Entry 2XJM (X-ray diffraction, 2.30 A resolution); this record covers chains I and K of the 12 polymer chains in the assembly.

== Chain I (and K) ==
Protein: DNA protection during starvation protein
Source organism: Streptococcus suis
Notes: EC 1.16.-.-; chain K of this document is another copy of the same molecule, construct and numbering; everything in this record applies to it too
UniProt: P0CB53 (DPS_STRSU); residue numbers follow UniProt; this construct covers 8-172
Sequence (165 residues; numbered 8 to 172; the number before each row is that of its first residue):
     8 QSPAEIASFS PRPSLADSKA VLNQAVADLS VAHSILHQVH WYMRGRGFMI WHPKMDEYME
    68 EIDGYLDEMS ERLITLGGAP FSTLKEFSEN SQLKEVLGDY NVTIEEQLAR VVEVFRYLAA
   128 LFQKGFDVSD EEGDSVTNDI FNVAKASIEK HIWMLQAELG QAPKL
Disordered / not traced: 8-21 (chain K: 8-20)
UniProt features mapped onto this chain:
  - binding site (Fe cation): His-47, Asp-74, Glu-78
  - natural variant: Ala-27 (A27S: In strain: 825), Ile-42 (I42L: In strain: 849), Leu-91 (L91F: In strain: 854), Val-103 (V103A: In strain: KU5), Leu-104 (L104P: In strain: 6407, 825 and 3 more), Thr-110 (T110M: In strain: 6407 and 825), Ala-116 (A116V: In strain: 849 and BA 70/12), Ser-154 (S154N: In strain: 836), Lys-171 (K171G: In strain: KU5)
  - mutagenesis: His-47 (H47A: Decreases the iron incorporation considerably), His-59 (H59A: Decreases the iron incorporation considerably and induces Fe(2+) oxidation-dependent degradation), Asp-63 (D63A: Decreases the iron incorporation but is still capable of binding iron to some extent), Asp-74 (D74A: Abolishes the iron incorporation), Glu-78 (E78A: Abolishes the iron incorporation; E78D: Decreases the iron incorporation considerably), Asp-137 (D137A/F: No major effects), Asp-146 (D146A: No major effects; D146F: Decreases the iron incorporation considerably)
Ion coordination: Co2+ site 1: His-47 (shared with Asp-74(K), Glu-78(K) of chain K); Co2+ site 2: Asp-74, Glu-78 (shared with His-47(K) of chain K)

== How chain I and chain K interact ==
Pairs across the interface - 63 pairs, chain I then chain K:
  Val-38(I) / Leu-91(K)  hydrophobic
  Ser-41(I) / Ser-89(K)
  Ser-41(I) / Thr-90(K)
  Ser-41(I) / Leu-91(K)
  Ser-41(I) / Phe-94(K)
  His-44(I) / Leu-73(K)
  His-44(I) / Asp-74(K)  salt bridge
  Gln-45(I) / Ser-89(K)  hydrogen bond
  Gln-45(I) / Thr-90(K)
  His-47(I) / Glu-78(K)  salt bridge
  Trp-48(I) / Asp-74(K)  hydrogen bond
  Trp-48(I) / Ser-77(K)  hydrogen bond
  Trp-48(I) / Glu-78(K)
  Trp-48(I) / Ile-81(K)  hydrophobic
  Trp-48(I) / Phe-88(K)
  Trp-48(I) / Ser-89(K)
  Tyr-49(I) / Ala-86(K)
  Tyr-49(I) / Pro-87(K)  hydrogen bond (side chain-backbone)
  Tyr-49(I) / Ser-89(K)
  His-59(I) / Glu-78(K)
  Leu-73(I) / His-44(K)
  Asp-74(I) / His-44(K)
  Asp-74(I) / His-47(K)  salt bridge
  Asp-74(I) / Trp-48(K)
  Ser-77(I) / Trp-48(K)  hydrogen bond
  Glu-78(I) / His-47(K)  salt bridge
  Glu-78(I) / His-59(K)  salt bridge
  Ile-81(I) / Trp-48(K)
  Ile-81(I) / Tyr-107(K)
  Gly-85(I) / Tyr-107(K)  hydrogen bond (backbone-side chain)
  Ala-86(I) / Tyr-49(K)
  Pro-87(I) / Tyr-49(K)  hydrogen bond (backbone-side chain)
  Pro-87(I) / Tyr-107(K)
  Phe-88(I) / Trp-48(K)
  Ser-89(I) / Ser-41(K)
  Ser-89(I) / Gln-45(K)  hydrogen bond
  Ser-89(I) / Trp-48(K)
  Ser-89(I) / Tyr-49(K)
  Ser-89(I) / Glu-102(K)
  Ser-89(I) / Gly-105(K)
  Thr-90(I) / Ser-41(K)
  Thr-90(I) / Gln-45(K)
  Thr-90(I) / Glu-102(K)
  Thr-90(I) / Val-103(K)
  Leu-91(I) / Val-38(K)  hydrophobic
  Leu-91(I) / Ser-41(K)
  Leu-91(I) / Leu-91(K)
  Leu-91(I) / Phe-94(K)  hydrophobic
  Leu-91(I) / Ser-95(K)
  Leu-91(I) / Glu-102(K)  hydrogen bond (backbone-side chain)
  Glu-93(I) / Leu-104(K)
  Phe-94(I) / Ser-41(K)
  Phe-94(I) / Leu-91(K)  hydrophobic
  Glu-102(I) / Ser-89(K)
  Glu-102(I) / Thr-90(K)
  Glu-102(I) / Leu-91(K)  hydrogen bond (side chain-backbone)
  Val-103(I) / Thr-90(K)
  Leu-104(I) / Glu-93(K)
  Gly-105(I) / Ser-89(K)
  Tyr-107(I) / Ile-81(K)
  Tyr-107(I) / Gly-85(K)  hydrogen bond (side chain-backbone)
  Tyr-107(I) / Ala-86(K)
  Tyr-107(I) / Pro-87(K)
Interface residues without a listed pair, chain I (29 interface residues in all): Val-33, Ser-95
Interface residues without a listed pair, chain K (30 interface residues in all): Val-33, Lys-92

== Summary ==
29 residues of chain I and 30 residues of chain K are in contact; the contacts include 11 hydrogen bonds and 5
salt bridges. Polar pairs include His-44(I)/Asp-74(K), His-47(I)/Glu-78(K) and Asp-74(I)/His-47(K). From
UniProt: 3 Fe cation-binding residues and 7 mutagenesis sites on chain I.
Both chains are DNA protection during starvation protein (Streptococcus suis). Entry 2XJM (Crystal structure
of Streptococcus suis Dpr with cobalt) was determined by X-ray diffraction together with 2XJN, 2XJO and 2XKQ
from the same study.
